PDB entry 7ADE | electron microscopy, 4.20 A resolution (low resolution: residue-level contacts below are approximate; hydrogen-bond / salt-bridge calls are withheld) | chains a and L of the 15 polymer chains in the assembly

Chain a:
Name: Transcription termination factor Rho
Organism: Escherichia coli
Notes: EC 3.6.4.-
UniProtKB: A0A0A0GPI6 (A0A0A0GPI6_ECOLX); residues 1-419 here correspond to UniProt positions 25-443 (UniProt number = residue number + 24)
Chain sequence (419 residues; row label = number of the first residue in the row):
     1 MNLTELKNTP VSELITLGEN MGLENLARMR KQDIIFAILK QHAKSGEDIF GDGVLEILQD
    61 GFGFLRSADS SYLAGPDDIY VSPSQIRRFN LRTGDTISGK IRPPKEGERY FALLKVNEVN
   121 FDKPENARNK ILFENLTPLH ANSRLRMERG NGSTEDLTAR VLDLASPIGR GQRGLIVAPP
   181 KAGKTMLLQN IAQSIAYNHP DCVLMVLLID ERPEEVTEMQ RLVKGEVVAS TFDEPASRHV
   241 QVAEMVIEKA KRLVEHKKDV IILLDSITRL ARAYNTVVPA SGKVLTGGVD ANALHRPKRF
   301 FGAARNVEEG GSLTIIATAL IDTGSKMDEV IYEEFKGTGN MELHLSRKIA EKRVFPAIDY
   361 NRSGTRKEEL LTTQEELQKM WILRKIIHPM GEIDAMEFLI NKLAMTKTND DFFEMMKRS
Disordered / not traced: 418-419
Ion coordination: Mg2+: Thr185 (together with ADP)
Ligand contacts:
  - ADP (adenosine-5'-diphosphate), molecule 1: Glu155, Thr158, Lys181, Ala182, Gly183, Lys184, Thr185, Met186, Arg212, Arg353, Phe355
  - ADP, molecule 2: Arg366, Lys367, Glu369
  - beryllium trifluoride (BEF): Pro180, Lys181, Lys184, Thr185, Glu211, Arg212, Glu215, Leu320

Chain L:
Molecule: tDNA
Sequence (50 nucleotides; each row starts with the number of its first residue; numbers below 1 keep their minus sign (DG-14 is residue -14)):
   -14 GTTATCCGCT CACAATGCCA CACGCGCTGC TCGGCCGTTA TTCGCAGCCC
Disordered / not traced: -14 to -11, 11-15, 32-35

How chain a and chain L interact:
Residue-residue contacts (17):
  Phe36(a) with DG29(L)
  Phe62(a) with DT27(L)
  Pro76(a) with DG29(L)
  Tyr80(a) with DT26(L); DT27(L)
  Ser82(a) with DA25(L); DT26(L)
  Pro83(a) with DA25(L); DT26(L)
  Ser84(a) with DA25(L)
  Glu108(a) with DT26(L); DT27(L)
  Arg109(a) with DT27(L); DC28(L); DG29(L)
  Tyr110(a) with DT27(L); DG29(L)
Other interface residues (no listed pair), chain a (12 interface residues in all): Pro104, Phe111
Other interface residues (no listed pair), chain L (6 interface residues in all): DT24

Overview:
Chain a and chain L form an interface of 12 and 6 residues respectively. Bound to chain a: ADP and beryllium
trifluoride.
Chain a is Transcription termination factor Rho (Escherichia coli) and chain L is tDNA; the structure,
Transcription termination complex IVa, was determined by electron microscopy (same publication as 6Z9P, 6Z9Q,
6Z9R, 6Z9S, 6Z9T, 7ADB, 7ADC and 7ADD).
